PDB entry 5VRZ | X-ray diffraction, 2.05 A resolution | chains T and A of the 4 polymer chains in the assembly

Chain T:
Molecule: 16-nt DNA strand
Sequence (16 nucleotides; numbered 1 to 16; the number before each row is that of its first residue):
     1 CCGACAGGCG CATCAG
Modified positions: 8OG (8-oxo-2'-deoxy-guanosine-5'-monophosphate) at position 7

Chain A:
Molecule: DNA polymerase beta
From: Homo sapiens
Notes: EC 2.7.7.7, 4.2.99.-
UniProtKB: P06746 (DPOLB_HUMAN); numbering as in UniProt (aligned over 1-335)
Chain sequence (341 residues; each row starts with the number of its first residue):
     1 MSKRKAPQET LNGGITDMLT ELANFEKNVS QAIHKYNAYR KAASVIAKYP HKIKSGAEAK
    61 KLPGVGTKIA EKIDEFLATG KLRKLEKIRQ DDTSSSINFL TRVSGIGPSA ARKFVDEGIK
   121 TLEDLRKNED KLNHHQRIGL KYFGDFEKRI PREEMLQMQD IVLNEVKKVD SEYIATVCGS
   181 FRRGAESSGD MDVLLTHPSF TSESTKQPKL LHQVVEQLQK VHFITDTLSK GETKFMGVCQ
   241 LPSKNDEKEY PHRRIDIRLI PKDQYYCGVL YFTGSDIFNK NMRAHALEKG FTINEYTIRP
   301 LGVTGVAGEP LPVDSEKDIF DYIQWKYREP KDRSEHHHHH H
Unresolved in the structure: 1-9, 302-305, 336-341
Differences from the reference sequence: expression tag (336-341)
UniProt features mapped onto this chain:
  - region: Arg183 to Asp192 (DNA-binding)
  - active site: Lys72 (Nucleophile)
  - binding site (K(+)): Lys60, Leu62, Val65, Thr101, Val103, Ile106
  - binding site (Na(+)): Lys60, Leu62, Val65, Thr101, Val103, Ile106
  - binding site (dATP): Arg149, Ser180, Arg183, Gly189, Asp190
  - binding site (dCTP): Arg149, Ser180, Arg183, Gly189, Asp190
  - binding site (dGTP): Arg149, Ser180, Arg183, Gly189, Asp190, Asp192
  - binding site (dTTP): Arg149, Ser180, Arg183, Gly189, Asp190
  - binding site (Mg(2+)): Asp190, Asp192, Asp256
  - modified residue: Lys72 (N6-acetyllysine), Arg83 (Omega-N-methylarginine), Arg152 (Omega-N-methylarginine)
  - cross-link (Glycyl lysine isopeptide (Lys-Gly)): Lys41 (interchain with G-Cter in ubiquitin), Lys61 (interchain with G-Cter in ubiquitin), Lys81 (interchain with G-Cter in ubiquitin)
  - natural variant: Leu22 (L22P: Found in a gastric cancer sample; uncertain significance), Tyr39 (Y39C: Found in a gastric cancer sample; uncertain significance), Gly118 (G118V: Decreased DNA-directed DNA polymerase activity), Arg137 (R137Q: Decreased function in base-excision repair), Arg149 (R149I: Decreased DNA-directed DNA polymerase activity), Asp160 (D160N: Found in a gastric cancer sample; uncertain significance), Cys239 (C239R: Found in a gastric cancer sample; uncertain significance), Lys289 (K289M: Found in a colon cancer sample; uncertain significance), Asn294 (N294D: Found in a gastric cancer sample; uncertain significance), Glu295 (E295K: Found in a gastric cancer sample; uncertain significance)
  - mutagenesis: Phe25 (F25W: No effect on 5'-dRP lyase activity. Decreased ssDNA binding), His34 (H34G: Decreased 5'-dRP lyase activity. Decreased ssDNA binding), Lys35 (K35A: Decreased 5'-dRP lyase activity. Decreased ssDNA binding. Loss of 5'-dRP lyase activity; when associated with A-68 and A-72. Decreased ssDNA binding; when associated with A-68 and A-72 ...), Tyr39 (Y39F: No effect on 5'-dRP lyase activity; Y39Q: Abolishes DNA polymerase and 5'-dRP lyase activity), Lys41 (K41R: Abolishes ubiquitination; when associated with R-61 and R-81), Lys60 (K60A: Decreased 5'-dRP lyase activity. Decreased ssDNA binding), Lys61 (K61R: Abolishes ubiquitination; when associated with R-41 and R-81), Lys68 (K68A: No effect on 5'-dRP lyase activity. Decreased ssDNA binding. Loss of 5'-dRP lyase activity; when associated with A-35 and A-72. Decreased ssDNA binding; when associated with A-35 and A-72 ...), Glu71 (E71Q: No effect on 5'-dRP lyase activity. No effect on structure shown by circular dichroism. No effect on ssDNA binding), Lys72 (K72A: Severely reduced 5'-dRP lyase activity. Does not affect ssDNA binding. Loss of 5'-dRP lyase activity; when associated with A-35 and A-68. Decreased ssDNA binding ...), Glu75 (E75A: Slightly decreased 5'-dRP lyase activity. Decreased ssDNA binding. No effect on structure shown by circular dichroism), Lys81 (K81R: Abolishes ubiquitination; when associated with R-41 and R-61), 5 further mutagenesis entries in UniProt
Ion coordination: Na+: Lys60, Leu62, Val65 (shared with 1 residue of chain D); Mg2+ site 1: Thr101, Val103, Ile106 (shared with 1 residue of chain P); Mg2+ site 2: Asp190, Asp192, Asp256 (together with dTTP) (shared with 2 residues of chain P); Mg2+ site 3: Asp190, Asp192 (together with dTTP, pyrophosphate) (shared with 1 residue of chain P)
Ligand contacts: pyrophosphate / dTTP: Arg149, Gly179, Ser180, Arg183, Ser187, Ser188, Gly189, Asp190, Asp192, Tyr271, Phe272, Thr273, Gly274, Ser275, Asp276, Asn279

Chain T / chain A interface:
Contacting residue pairs (27; chain T residue first):
  DC5(T) with His34(A), stacking on the base; Leu287(A), phosphate contact
  DA6(T) with Lys280(A), salt bridge to the phosphate; Arg283(A), hydrogen bond to the base; Ala284(A), sugar contact; Leu287(A), phosphate contact
  8OG_7(T) with Tyr271(A), base contact; Arg283(A), hydrogen bond to the sugar; Leu287(A), phosphate contact; Thr292(A), hydrogen bond to the phosphate; Ile293(A), sugar contact; Asn294(A), phosphate contact
  DG8(T) with Asn294(A), hydrogen bond to the phosphate; Glu295(A), sugar contact; Arg299(A), salt bridge to the phosphate
  DC9(T) with Thr233(A), hydrogen bond to the phosphate; Lys234(A), hydrogen bond to the base; Arg258(A), sugar contact; Tyr296(A), hydrogen bond to the phosphate
  DG10(T) with Ser229(A), phosphate contact; Lys230(A), hydrogen bond to the phosphate; Gly231(A), phosphate contact; Glu232(A), hydrogen bond to the phosphate; Thr233(A), hydrogen bond to the phosphate; Lys234(A), hydrogen bond to the phosphate
  DC11(T) with Ser229(A), phosphate contact; Lys230(A), hydrogen bond to the phosphate
Other interface residues (no listed pair), chain T (8 interface residues in all): DA12
Other interface residues (no listed pair), chain A (20 interface residues in all): Asn133

In short:
8 residues of chain T and 20 residues of chain A are in contact, with 12 hydrogen bonds, 2 salt bridges and 1
aromatic stacking contact. Polar contacts include DA6(T)-Arg283(A), DC9(T)-Lys234(A) and 8OG_7(T)-Arg283(A).
Bound to chain A: pyrophosphate / dTTP.
Chain T is a 16-nt DNA strand and chain A is DNA polymerase beta (Homo sapiens); the structure, Human DNA
polymerase beta 8-oxoG:dC extension with dTTP after 60 s, was determined by X-ray diffraction (same
publication as 5VRW, 5VRX, 5VRY, 5VS0, 5VS1, 5VS2, 5VS3 and 5VS4).
